Entry 6M4O (electron microscopy, 3.40 A resolution); this record covers chains S and A of the 5 polymer chains in the assembly.

[Chain S]
Protein: Serine palmitoyltransferase 1
From: Homo sapiens
Notes: EC 2.3.1.50
Reference sequence: O15269 (SPTC1_HUMAN); numbering as in UniProt (aligned over 1-473)
Chain sequence (473 residues; numbered 1 to 473; the number before each row is that of its first residue):
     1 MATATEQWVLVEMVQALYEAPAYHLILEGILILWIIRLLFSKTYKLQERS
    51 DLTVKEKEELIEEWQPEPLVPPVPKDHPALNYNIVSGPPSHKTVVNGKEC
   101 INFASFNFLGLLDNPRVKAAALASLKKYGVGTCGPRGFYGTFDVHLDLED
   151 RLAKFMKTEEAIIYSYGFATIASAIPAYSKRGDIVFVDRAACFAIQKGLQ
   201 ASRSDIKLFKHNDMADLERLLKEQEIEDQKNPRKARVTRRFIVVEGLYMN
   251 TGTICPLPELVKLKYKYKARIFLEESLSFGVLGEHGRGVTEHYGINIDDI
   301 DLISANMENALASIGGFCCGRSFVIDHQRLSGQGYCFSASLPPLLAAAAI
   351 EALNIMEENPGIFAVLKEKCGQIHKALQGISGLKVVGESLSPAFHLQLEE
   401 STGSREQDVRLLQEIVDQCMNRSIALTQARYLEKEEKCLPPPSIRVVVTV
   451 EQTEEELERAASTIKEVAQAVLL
Not modelled in the structure: 1-52, 473
Small-molecule neighbours: pyridoxal phosphate (PLP): F337, S338, A339

[Chain A]
Protein: ORM1-like protein 3
From: Homo sapiens
Reference sequence: Q8N138 (ORML3_HUMAN); numbering as in UniProt (aligned over 1-153)
Chain sequence (153 residues; row label = number of the first residue in the row):
     1 MNVGTAHSEVNPNTRVMNSRGIWLSYVLAIGLLHIVLLSIPFVSVPVVWT
    51 LTNLIHNMGMYIFLHTVKGTPFETPDQGKARLLTHWEQMDYGVQFTASRK
   101 FLTITPIVLYFLTSFYTKYDQIHFVLNTVSLMSVLIPKLPQLHGVRIFGI
   151 NKY
Not modelled in the structure: 1-11, 151-153

[How chain S and chain A interact]
Pairs across the interface (16; chain S residue first):
  P176(S) - Q77(A)  hydrogen bond (backbone-side chain)
  A177(S) - E73(A)
  S179(S) - Q77(A)  hydrogen bond (backbone-side chain)
  K180(S) - E73(A)  salt bridge
  K180(S) - T74(A)  hydrogen bond (side chain-backbone)
  K180(S) - Q77(A)
  K180(S) - R81(A)
  R181(S) - D76(A)  salt bridge
  R181(S) - Q77(A)
  R181(S) - K79(A)
  A201(S) - Q77(A)
  S202(S) - Q77(A)
  R233(S) - K68(A)
  R239(S) - R81(A)
  H327(S) - E73(A)  salt bridge
  S331(S) - E73(A)  hydrogen bond
Interface residues without a listed pair, chain S (13 interface residues in all): R203, Q333
Interface residues without a listed pair, chain A (10 interface residues in all): P75, G78, L82

[In short]
The interface between chain S and chain A involves 13 residues on one side and 10 on the other; the contacts
include 4 hydrogen bonds and 3 salt bridges. Polar pairs include K180(S)-E73(A), R181(S)-D76(A) and
H327(S)-E73(A). Chain S binds pyridoxal phosphate.
Here chain S is Serine palmitoyltransferase 1 and chain A is ORM1-like protein 3, both from Homo sapiens.
Entry 6M4O (Cryo-EM structure of the monomeric SPT-ORMDL3 complex) was determined by electron microscopy
together with 6M4N, 7CQI and 7CQK from the same study.
